Entry 8RFJ (electron microscopy, 3.18 A resolution); this record covers chains G and I of the 12 polymer chains in the assembly.

Chain G:
Molecule: CRISPR type AFERR-associated protein Csf1
Source organism: Pseudomonas oleovorans
UniProt: A0A379PIR4 (A0A379PIR4_PSEOL); residues 1-240 here = UniProt positions 1-240
Chain sequence (240 residues; row label = number of the first residue in the row):
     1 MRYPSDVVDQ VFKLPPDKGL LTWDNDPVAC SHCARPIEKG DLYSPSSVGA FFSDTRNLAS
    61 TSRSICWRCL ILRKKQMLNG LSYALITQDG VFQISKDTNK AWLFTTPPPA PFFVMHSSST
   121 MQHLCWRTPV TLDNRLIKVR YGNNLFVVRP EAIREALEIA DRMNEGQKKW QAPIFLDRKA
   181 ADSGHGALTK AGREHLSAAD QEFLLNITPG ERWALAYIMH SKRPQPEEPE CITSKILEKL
Metal / ion sites: Zn2+: Cys30, Cys33, Cys66, Cys69

Chain I:
Molecule: Target strand (TS-)DNA
Sequence (61 nucleotides; each row starts with the number of its first residue; numbers below 1 keep their minus sign (DC-47 is residue -47)):
   -47 CGGTCGGGTC ATACGTCGCG TCTCGAATCT GATGCGTAAC TTGGATGCTT CGTGCGTGAT
    13 G
Unresolved in the structure: -47 to -31, 10-13

Chain G / chain I interface:
Contacting residue pairs (14; chain G residue first):
  Val48(G) - DT2(I)  phosphate contact
  Phe51(G) - DT1(I)  sugar contact
  Phe51(G) - DT2(I)  phosphate contact
  Arg73(G) - DT2(I)  salt bridge to the phosphate
  Lys74(G) - DC3(I)  phosphate contact
  Lys75(G) - DT2(I)  hydrogen bond to the phosphate
  Lys75(G) - DC3(I)  hydrogen bond to the phosphate
  Ser119(G) - DC0(I)  phosphate contact
  Thr120(G) - DC0(I)  hydrogen bond to the sugar
  Met121(G) - DC0(I)  phosphate contact
  Met121(G) - DT1(I)  base contact
  Gln122(G) - DT1(I)  phosphate contact
  His123(G) - DT1(I)  hydrogen bond to the phosphate
  His123(G) - DT2(I)  salt bridge to the phosphate
Interface residues without a listed pair, chain G (13 interface residues in all): Phe52, Ser53, Leu78

Overview:
Chain G and chain I form an interface of 13 and 4 residues respectively; the contacts include 4 hydrogen bonds
and 2 salt bridges. Polar pairs include Thr120(G)-DC0(I), Lys75(G)-DT2(I) and Lys75(G)-DC3(I). Cys30(G),
Cys33(G), Cys66(G) and Cys69(G) form the Zn2+ site.
Here chain G is CRISPR type AFERR-associated protein Csf1 (Pseudomonas oleovorans) and chain I is Target
strand (TS-)DNA. Entry 8RFJ (DNA bound type IV-A1 CRISPR effector complex with the DinG helicase from P.
oleovorans) was determined by electron microscopy (same publication as 8RC2, 8RC3, 8S35, 8S36 and 8S37).
